Entry 9CP1 (electron microscopy, 2.97 A resolution); this record covers chains B and M of the 9 polymer chains in the assembly.

Chain B:
Name: CRISPR-associated aCascade subunit Cas7/Csa2 2
Source organism: Saccharolobus solfataricus P2
UniProt: Q97Y91 (CSA2B_SACS2); residues 1-321 here = UniProt positions 1-321
Chain sequence (321 residues; each row starts with the number of its first residue):
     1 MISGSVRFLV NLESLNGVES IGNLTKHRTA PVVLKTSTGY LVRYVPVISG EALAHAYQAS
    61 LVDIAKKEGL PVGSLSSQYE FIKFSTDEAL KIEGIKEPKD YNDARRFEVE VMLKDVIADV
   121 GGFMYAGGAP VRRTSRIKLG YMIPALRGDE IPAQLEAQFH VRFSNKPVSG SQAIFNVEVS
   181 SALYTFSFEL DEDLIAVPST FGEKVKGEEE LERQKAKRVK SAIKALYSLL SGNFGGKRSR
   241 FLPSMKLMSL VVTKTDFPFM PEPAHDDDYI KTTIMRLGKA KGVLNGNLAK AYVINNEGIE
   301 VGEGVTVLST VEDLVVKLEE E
Not modelled in the structure: 169-172
Swiss-Prot annotation at these positions:
  - mutagenesis: His160 (H160A: Significantly reduced affinity for crRNA)

Chain M:
Molecule: 11-nt DNA strand
Source organism: Saccharolobus solfataricus
Sequence (11 nucleotides; each row starts with the number of its first residue):
    10 CGGGTTTTCC T

Chain B / chain M interface:
Contacting residue pairs (14; chain B residue first):
  Ser20(B) - DT20(M)  base contact
  Gly22(B) - DT20(M)  base contact
  Asn23(B) - DC19(M)  hydrogen bond to the base
  Asn23(B) - DT20(M)  sugar contact
  Thr25(B) - DT20(M)  base contact
  Pro167(B) - DT17(M)  phosphate contact
  Pro167(B) - DC18(M)  phosphate contact
  Val168(B) - DC18(M)  phosphate contact
  Val168(B) - DC19(M)  phosphate contact
  Ala173(B) - DC18(M)  sugar contact
  Ala173(B) - DC19(M)  phosphate contact
  Ile174(B) - DC18(M)  base contact
  Ile174(B) - DC19(M)  base contact
  Phe175(B) - DT20(M)  base contact

In short:
9 residues of chain B and 4 residues of chain M are in contact, with 1 hydrogen bond. The hydrogen-bonded pair
is Asn23(B)-DC19(M). From UniProt: one mutagenesis site on chain B.
Here chain B is CRISPR-associated aCascade subunit Cas7/Csa2 2 (Saccharolobus solfataricus P2) and chain M is
an 11-nt DNA strand (Saccharolobus solfataricus). Entry 9CP1 (Post-targeting aCascade Type I-A CRISPR-Cas
Surveillance Complexes) was determined by electron microscopy.
